Entry 8JD5 (electron microscopy, 3.60 A resolution); this record covers chains B and C of the 6 polymer chains in the assembly.

[Chain B]
Name: Guanine nucleotide-binding protein G(I)/G(S)/G(T) subunit beta-1
Source organism: Homo sapiens
UniProt: P62873 (GBB1_HUMAN); residues 2-340 here = UniProt positions 2-340
Amino-acid sequence (351 residues; numbered -10 to 340; the number before each row is that of its first residue; numbers below 1 keep their minus sign (Met-10 is residue -10)):
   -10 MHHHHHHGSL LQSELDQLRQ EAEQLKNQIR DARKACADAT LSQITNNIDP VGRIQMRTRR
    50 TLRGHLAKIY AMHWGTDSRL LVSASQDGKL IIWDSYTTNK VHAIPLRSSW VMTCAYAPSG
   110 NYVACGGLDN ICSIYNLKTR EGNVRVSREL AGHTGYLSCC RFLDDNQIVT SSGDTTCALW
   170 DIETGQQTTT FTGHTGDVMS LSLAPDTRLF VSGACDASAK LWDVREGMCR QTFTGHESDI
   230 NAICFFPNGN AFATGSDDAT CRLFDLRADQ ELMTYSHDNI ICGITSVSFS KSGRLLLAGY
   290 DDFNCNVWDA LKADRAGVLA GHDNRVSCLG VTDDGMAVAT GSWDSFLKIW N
Unresolved in the structure: -10 to 6
Differences from the reference sequence: initiating methionine (-10); expression tag (-9 to 1)
Curated features (UniProtKB/Swiss-Prot):
  - modified residue: Ser2 (N-acetylserine), His266 (Phosphohistidine)
  - natural variant: Leu30 (L30F: In MRD42; uncertain significance), Arg52 (R52G: In MRD42), Gly64 (G64V: In MRD42), Asp76 (D76E: In MRD42; D76G: In MRD42), Gly77 (G77S: In MRD42), Lys78 (K78R: In MRD42), Ile80 (I80N: In MRD42; I80T: In MRD42), His91 (H91R: In MRD42; uncertain significance), Ala92 (A92T: In MRD42), Pro94 (P94S: In MRD42), Leu95 (L95P: In MRD42), Arg96 (R96L: In MRD42), 5 further natural variant entries in UniProt

[Chain C]
Name: Guanine nucleotide-binding protein G(I)/G(S)/G(O) subunit gamma-2
Source organism: Homo sapiens
UniProt: P59768 (GBG2_HUMAN); residue numbers follow UniProt; this construct covers 1-71
Amino-acid sequence (71 residues; numbered 1 to 71; the number before each row is that of its first residue):
     1 MASNNTASIA QARKLVEQLK MEANIDRIKV SKAAADLMAY CEAHAKEDPL LTPVPASENP
    61 FREKKFFCAI L
Unresolved in the structure: 1-8, 61-71
Curated features (UniProtKB/Swiss-Prot):
  - modified residue: Ala2 (N-acetylalanine), Cys68 (Cysteine methyl ester)
  - lipidation: Cys68 (S-geranylgeranyl cysteine)

[Interface between chain B and chain C]
Pairs across the interface (53):
  Leu7(B) - Leu15(C)
  Leu14(B) - Gln18(C)
  Ile18(B) - Glu22(C)
  Cys25(B) - Lys29(C)  hydrogen bond (side chain-backbone)
  Ala28(B) - Val30(C)  hydrophobic
  Thr29(B) - Val30(C)  hydrogen bond (side chain-backbone)
  Thr29(B) - Ser31(C)
  Val40(B) - Leu51(C)
  Arg49(B) - Asn59(C)  hydrogen bond
  Ser84(B) - Asn59(C)  hydrogen bond
  Tyr85(B) - Glu58(C)
  Tyr85(B) - Asn59(C)
  Cys218(B) - Glu17(C)
  Cys218(B) - Lys20(C)
  Cys218(B) - Met21(C)
  Arg219(B) - Lys20(C)
  Arg219(B) - Met21(C)
  Arg219(B) - Asn24(C)
  Gln220(B) - Met21(C)
  Phe235(B) - Leu37(C)  hydrophobic
  Pro236(B) - Tyr40(C)
  Asn237(B) - Tyr40(C)
  Asn239(B) - Leu37(C)
  Ala240(B) - Leu37(C)  hydrophobic
  Leu252(B) - Leu37(C)  hydrophobic
  Asp254(B) - Ala33(C)
  Arg256(B) - Arg27(C)
  Arg256(B) - Ile28(C)
  Arg256(B) - Lys29(C)
  Ala257(B) - Ile28(C)
  Ala257(B) - Ala33(C)  hydrophobic
  Ser279(B) - Asp48(C)  hydrogen bond
  Ser279(B) - Leu50(C)
  Lys280(B) - Tyr40(C)
  Lys280(B) - Asp48(C)  hydrogen bond (backbone-side chain)
  Ser281(B) - Tyr40(C)
  Ser281(B) - Cys41(C)  hydrogen bond (backbone-side chain)
  Ser281(B) - His44(C)
  Ser281(B) - Asp48(C)  hydrogen bond (backbone-side chain)
  Ser281(B) - Leu51(C)
  Gly282(B) - Cys41(C)
  Arg283(B) - Cys41(C)  hydrogen bond (backbone-side chain)
  Arg283(B) - Leu51(C)
  Leu284(B) - Leu51(C)  hydrophobic
  Asp323(B) - Pro49(C)
  Gly324(B) - Pro49(C)
  Gly324(B) - Leu50(C)
  Gly324(B) - Glu58(C)
  Met325(B) - Pro49(C)
  Met325(B) - Leu50(C)
  Met325(B) - Glu58(C)
  Val327(B) - Leu50(C)  hydrophobic
  Asn340(B) - Asn59(C)
Interface residues without a listed pair, chain B (40 interface residues in all): Ala11, Lys15, Ala21, Ile43, Arg48, Thr221, Ala326
Interface residues without a listed pair, chain C (28 interface residues in all): Gln11, Leu19, Ile25, Asp36, Pro60

[Summary]
40 residues of chain B face 28 of chain C across their interface; the contacts include 9 hydrogen bonds. Among
the polar pairs are Cys25(B)-Lys29(C), Thr29(B)-Val30(C) and Arg49(B)-Asn59(C).
Here chain B is Guanine nucleotide-binding protein G(I)/G(S)/G(T) subunit beta-1 and chain C is Guanine
nucleotide-binding protein G(I)/G(S)/G(O) subunit gamma-2, both from Homo sapiens. Entry 8JD5 (Cryo-EM
structure of Gi1-bound mGlu2-mGlu4 heterodimer) was determined by electron microscopy, deposited together with
8JCU, 8JCV, 8JCW, 8JCX, 8JCY, 8JCZ and 6 further entries.
